PDB entry 6VSS | X-ray diffraction, 1.93 A resolution | chains A and B of the 6 polymer chains in the assembly

== Chain A (and B) ==
Molecule: Arginase
From: Medicago truncatula
Notes: EC 3.5.3.1; chain B of this document is another copy of the same molecule, construct and numbering; everything in this record applies to it too
UniProt: G7JFU5 (G7JFU5_MEDTR); numbering as in UniProt (aligned over 1-338)
Sequence (341 residues; each row starts with the number of its first residue; numbers below 1 keep their minus sign (Ser-2 is residue -2)):
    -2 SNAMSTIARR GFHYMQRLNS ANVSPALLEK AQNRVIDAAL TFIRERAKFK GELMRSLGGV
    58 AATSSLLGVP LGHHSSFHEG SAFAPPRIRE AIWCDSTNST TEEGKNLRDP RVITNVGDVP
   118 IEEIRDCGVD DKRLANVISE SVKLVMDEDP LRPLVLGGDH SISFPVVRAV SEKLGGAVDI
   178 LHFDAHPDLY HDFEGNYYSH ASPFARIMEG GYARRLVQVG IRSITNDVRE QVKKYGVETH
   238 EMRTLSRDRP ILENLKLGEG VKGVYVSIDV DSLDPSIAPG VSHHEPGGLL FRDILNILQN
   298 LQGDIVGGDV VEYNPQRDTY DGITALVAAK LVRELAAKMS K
Not modelled in the structure: -2 to 19, 92-94 (chain B: -2 to 19)
Differences from the reference sequence: expression tag (-2 to 0)
Ion coordination: Mn2+ site 1: His157, Asp181, Asp185, Asp266; Mn2+ site 2: Asp181, His183, Asp266, Asp268
Curated features (UniProtKB/Swiss-Prot):
  - binding site (L-ornithine): Ser73, Asp92 to Asn95, Asp185 to Tyr187, Ser220
  - binding site (Mn(2+)): His157, Asp181, His183, Asp185, Asp266, Asp268
  - binding site (substrate): Glu191 to Asn193, Glu309
What the authors report for this chain:
  - Mn2+ coordination: His157, Asp181, His183, Asp185, Asp266, Asp268
  - catalytic residues: Asp185, Glu309 (proposed by the authors, not directly observed)

== Interface between chain A and chain B ==
Residue-residue contacts (32; chain A residue first):
  Ser73(A) - Asp92(B)
  Phe74(A) - Asp92(B)
  Phe74(A) - Ser93(B)
  Tyr187(A) - Asn95(B)
  Arg219(A) - Glu99(B)
  Arg219(A) - Lys327(B)
  Ser220(A) - Asn95(B)  hydrogen bond
  Ile221(A) - Asn95(B)
  Ile221(A) - Thr97(B)
  Thr222(A) - Thr97(B)
  Asn223(A) - Gly101(B)  hydrogen bond (side chain-backbone)
  Arg226(A) - Glu99(B)  hydrogen bond (side chain-backbone)
  Glu238(A) - Glu99(B)
  Met239(A) - Arg289(B)
  Arg240(A) - Glu99(B)
  Arg240(A) - Glu100(B)
  Arg240(A) - Arg289(B)
  Arg240(A) - Gln296(B)
  Asp271(A) - Ile274(B)
  Pro272(A) - Ile320(B)  hydrophobic
  Ser273(A) - Ser273(B)
  Ser273(A) - Ile274(B)
  His280(A) - Ser93(B)  hydrogen bond (side chain-backbone)
  His281(A) - Asp318(B)
  His281(A) - Ile320(B)
  His281(A) - Leu323(B)
  Glu282(A) - Ser93(B)
  Pro283(A) - Phe288(B)  hydrophobic
  Pro283(A) - Val324(B)  hydrophobic
  Pro283(A) - Lys327(B)  hydrogen bond (backbone-side chain)
  Gly284(A) - Phe288(B)
  Gly284(A) - Arg289(B)  hydrogen bond (backbone-side chain)
Interface residues without a listed pair, chain A (22 interface residues in all): Ser279, Arg314
Interface residues without a listed pair, chain B (18 interface residues in all): Thr94

== In short ==
22 residues of chain A and 18 residues of chain B are in contact, with 6 hydrogen bonds. Polar contacts
include Ser220(A)-Asn95(B), Asn223(A)-Gly101(B) and Arg226(A)-Glu99(B). UniProt lists 9 L-ornithine-binding
residues, 6 Mn2+-binding residues and 4 substrate-binding residues on chain A. The paper reports catalytic
residues Asp185(A) and Glu309(A); Mn2+ coordination by His157(A), Asp181(A) and His183(A) among others.
Chain A and chain B are both Arginase (Medicago truncatula); the structure, Arginase from Medicago truncatula,
was determined by X-ray diffraction together with 6VST and 6VSU from the same study.
